7OMO - chain A; structure by X-ray diffraction, 1.45 A resolution.

# Chain A
Name: Renilla reniformis luciferase RLuc8-D120A variant
From: Renilla reniformis
Amino-acid sequence (317 residues; numbered 1 to 317; the number before each row is that of its first residue):
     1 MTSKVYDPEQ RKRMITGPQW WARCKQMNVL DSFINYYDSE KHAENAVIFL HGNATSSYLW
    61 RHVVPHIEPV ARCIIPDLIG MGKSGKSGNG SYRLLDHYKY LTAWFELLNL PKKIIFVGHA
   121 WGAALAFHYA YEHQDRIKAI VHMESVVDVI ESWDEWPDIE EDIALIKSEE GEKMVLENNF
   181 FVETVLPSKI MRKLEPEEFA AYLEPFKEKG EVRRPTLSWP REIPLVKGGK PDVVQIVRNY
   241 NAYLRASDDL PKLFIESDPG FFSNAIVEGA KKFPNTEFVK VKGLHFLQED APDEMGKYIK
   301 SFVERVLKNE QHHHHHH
Disordered / not traced: 1-2, 311-317
Bound ions: Mg2+ near Glu-9 (its only coordinating residue here)
Small-molecule neighbours: VKB (4-[5-azanyl-6-(phenylmethyl)pyrazin-2-yl]phenol): Trp-121, Ile-150, Trp-153, Trp-156, Asp-162, Ile-163, Ile-166, Phe-180, Phe-181, Val-185, Pro-220, Ile-223, Phe-261, Phe-262

# In short
Chain A binds compound VKB.
Chain A is Renilla reniformis luciferase RLuc8-D120A variant (Renilla reniformis); the structure, Crystal
structure of coelenteramine-bound Renilla reniformis luciferase RLuc8-D120A variant, was determined by X-ray
diffraction together with 7QXQ, 7QXR, 7OMD and 7OMR from the same study.
